Entry 7UIW (electron microscopy, 3.33 A resolution); this record covers chains J and K of the 14 polymer chains in the assembly.

[Chain J (and K)]
Molecule: ATP-dependent Clp protease proteolytic subunit
Organism: Escherichia coli
Notes: EC 3.4.21.92; chain K of this document is another copy of the same molecule, construct and numbering; everything in this record applies to it too
Reference sequence: A0A0K4NM46 (A0A0K4NM46_ECOLX); residues 1-193 here correspond to UniProt positions 15-207 (UniProt number = residue number + 14)
Chain sequence (201 residues; numbered 1 to 201; the number before each row is that of its first residue):
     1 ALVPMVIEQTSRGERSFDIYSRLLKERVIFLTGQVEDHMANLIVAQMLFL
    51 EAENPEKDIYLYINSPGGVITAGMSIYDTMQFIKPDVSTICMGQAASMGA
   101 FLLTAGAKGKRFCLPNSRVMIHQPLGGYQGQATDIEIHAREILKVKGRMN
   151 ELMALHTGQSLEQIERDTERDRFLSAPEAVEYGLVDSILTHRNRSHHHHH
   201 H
Not modelled in the structure: 1, 193-201
Sequence notes: expression tag (194-201)

[Chain J / chain K interface]
Contacting residue pairs (51):
  Arg-12(J) / Gln-9(K)  hydrogen bond
  Arg-12(J) / Thr-10(K)  hydrogen bond (side chain-backbone)
  Arg-12(J) / Gly-13(K)
  Arg-12(J) / Glu-14(K)  salt bridge
  Arg-15(J) / Ile-7(K)
  Arg-15(J) / Gln-9(K)
  Arg-15(J) / Glu-14(K)  salt bridge
  Phe-17(J) / Ile-7(K)  hydrophobic
  Ser-21(J) / Met-5(K)
  Leu-24(J) / Pro-4(K)  hydrophobic
  Asp-37(J) / Gly-33(K)
  His-38(J) / Thr-32(K)
  His-38(J) / Gly-33(K)
  Asn-41(J) / Tyr-20(K)
  Asn-41(J) / Phe-30(K)
  Asn-41(J) / Thr-32(K)
  Leu-42(J) / Leu-2(K)
  Leu-42(J) / Pro-4(K)
  Leu-42(J) / Ile-19(K)  hydrophobic
  Leu-42(J) / Tyr-20(K)
  Val-44(J) / Met-92(K)  hydrophobic
  Ala-45(J) / Ile-19(K)  hydrophobic
  Phe-49(J) / Val-6(K)  hydrophobic
  Thr-71(J) / Gly-93(K)  hydrogen bond (side chain-backbone)
  Thr-71(J) / Gln-94(K)
  Met-74(J) / Asn-116(K)
  Ser-75(J) / Asn-64(K)
  Ser-75(J) / Met-92(K)
  Ser-75(J) / Gly-93(K)
  Tyr-77(J) / Asn-116(K)
  Asp-78(J) / Leu-114(K)
  Asp-78(J) / Asn-116(K)
  Thr-79(J) / Met-92(K)
  Gln-81(J) / Pro-115(K)
  Gln-81(J) / Asn-116(K)
  Phe-82(J) / Leu-189(K)  hydrophobic
  Phe-82(J) / Thr-190(K)
  Lys-84(J) / His-191(K)  hydrogen bond (side chain-backbone)
  Thr-133(J) / Arg-170(K)
  Asp-134(J) / Arg-170(K)  salt bridge
  Asp-134(J) / Asp-171(K)
  Ile-137(J) / Asp-171(K)
  His-138(J) / Asp-171(K)  salt bridge
  His-138(J) / Phe-173(K)
  Glu-141(J) / Arg-118(K)  salt bridge
  Glu-141(J) / Phe-173(K)
  Lys-144(J) / Arg-118(K)
  Val-145(J) / Arg-118(K)
  Arg-148(J) / Asn-116(K)  hydrogen bond (side chain-backbone)
  Arg-148(J) / Arg-118(K)
  Leu-152(J) / Asn-116(K)
Also at the interface, not in a pair above, chain J (36 interface residues in all): Val-3, Asp-18, Tyr-20, Gln-46, Leu-48, Glu-53
Also at the interface, not in a pair above, chain K (32 interface residues in all): Val-3, Leu-23, Tyr-62, Ser-117

[Overview]
The interface between chain J and chain K involves 36 residues on one side and 32 on the other; the contacts
include 5 hydrogen bonds and 5 salt bridges. Among the polar pairs are Arg-12(J)/Glu-14(K),
Arg-15(J)/Glu-14(K) and Asp-134(J)/Arg-170(K).
Both chains are ATP-dependent Clp protease proteolytic subunit (Escherichia coli). Entry 7UIW (ClpAP complex
bound to ClpS N-terminal extension, class IIb) was determined by electron microscopy together with 7UIV, 7UIX,
7UIZ, 7UJ0 and 7UIY from the same study.
